Entry 3LTN (X-ray diffraction, 3.10 A resolution); this record covers chains A and F of the 8 polymer chains in the assembly.

[Chain A]
Protein: DNA topoisomerase 4 subunit A
Source organism: Streptococcus pneumoniae
Notes: EC 5.99.1.-
UniProtKB: P72525 (PARC_STRPN); residues 1-488 here = UniProt positions 1-488
Sequence (496 residues; numbered 1 to 496; the number before each row is that of its first residue):
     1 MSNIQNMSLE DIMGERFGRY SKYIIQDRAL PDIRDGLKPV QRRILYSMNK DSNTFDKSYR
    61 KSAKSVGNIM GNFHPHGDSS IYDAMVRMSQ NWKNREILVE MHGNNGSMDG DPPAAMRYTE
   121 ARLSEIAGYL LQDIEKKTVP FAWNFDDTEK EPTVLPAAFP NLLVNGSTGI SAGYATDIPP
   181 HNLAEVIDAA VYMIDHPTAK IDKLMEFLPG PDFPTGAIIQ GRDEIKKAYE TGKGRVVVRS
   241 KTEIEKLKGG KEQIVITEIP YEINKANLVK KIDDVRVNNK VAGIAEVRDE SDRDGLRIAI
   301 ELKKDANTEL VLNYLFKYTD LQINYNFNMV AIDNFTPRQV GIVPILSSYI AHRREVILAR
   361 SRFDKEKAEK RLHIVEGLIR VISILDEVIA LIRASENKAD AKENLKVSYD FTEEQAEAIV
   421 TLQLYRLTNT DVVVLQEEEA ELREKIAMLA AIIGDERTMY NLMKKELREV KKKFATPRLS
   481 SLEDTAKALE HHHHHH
Unresolved in the structure: 1-2, 484-496
Construct notes: expression tag (489-496)
UniProt features mapped onto this chain:
  - active site: Tyr118 (O-(5'-phospho-DNA)-tyrosine intermediate)
  - site: Lys38 (Interaction with DNA), His74 (Interaction with DNA), His76 (Interaction with DNA), Arg87 (Interaction with DNA), Lys93 (Interaction with DNA), Arg117 (Transition state stabilizer)
What the authors report for this chain:
  - catalytic residues: Tyr118
  - binding site for the 19-nt DNA strand (chain F): Tyr118
  - binding site for the ligand PDQ: Arg117
  - binding site for the 15-nt DNA strand: Ile170

[Chain F]
Molecule: 19-nt DNA strand
Sequence (19 nucleotides; row label = number of the first residue in the row):
     1 AGTCATTCAT GACCTTGGT
Unresolved in the structure: 12-19

[Interface between chain A and chain F]
Contacting residue pairs (13; chain A residue first):
  Pro112(A) with DG2(F), phosphate contact
  Tyr118(A) with DA1(F), covalent bond
  Ile170(A) with DC8(F), base contact; DA9(F), base contact
  Ser171(A) with DC8(F), phosphate contact; DA9(F), sugar contact
  Ala172(A) with DC8(F), phosphate contact
  Gly173(A) with DC8(F), phosphate contact; DA9(F), hydrogen bond to the phosphate
  Tyr174(A) with DA9(F), sugar contact
  Ala175(A) with DA9(F), phosphate contact
  Lys233(A) with DG11(F), salt bridge to the phosphate
  Asn326(A) with DG11(F), sugar contact
Interface residues without a listed pair, chain A (13 interface residues in all): Tyr20, Arg117, Asn328
Interface residues without a listed pair, chain F (7 interface residues in all): DT7, DT10

[In short]
Chain A and chain F form an interface of 13 and 7 residues respectively; the contacts include 1 covalent bond,
1 hydrogen bond and 1 salt bridge. Among the polar pairs are Gly173(A)-DA9(F) and Lys233(A)-DG11(F). The paper
reports the catalytic residue Tyr118(A); a binding site for the 19-nt DNA strand (chain F) at Tyr118(A).
Here chain A is DNA topoisomerase 4 subunit A (Streptococcus pneumoniae) and chain F is a 19-nt DNA strand.
Entry 3LTN (Inhibitor-stabilized topoisomerase IV-DNA cleavage complex (S. pneumoniae)) was determined by
X-ray diffraction (same publication as 3KSA, 3KSB and 3K9F).
